7MS7 - chain A; structure by X-ray diffraction, 1.45 A resolution.

[Chain A]
Protein: Ubiquitin carboxyl-terminal hydrolase 5
Source organism: Homo sapiens
Notes: EC 3.4.19.12
Reference sequence: P45974 (UBP5_HUMAN); residue numbers follow UniProt; this construct covers 171-290
Chain sequence (121 residues; row label = number of the first residue in the row):
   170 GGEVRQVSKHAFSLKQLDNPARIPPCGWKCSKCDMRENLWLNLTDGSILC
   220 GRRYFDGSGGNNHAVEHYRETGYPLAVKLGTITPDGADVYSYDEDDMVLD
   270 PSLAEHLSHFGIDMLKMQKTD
Unresolved in the structure: 170-172, 286-290
Differences from the reference sequence: expression tag (170)
Bound ions: Zn2+: C199, C202, C219, H232
Ligand contacts: ZQ1 (N-{5-[4-(4-chlorophenyl)piperidine-1-sulfonyl]pyridine-2-carbonyl}glycine): W209, C219, G220, R221, Y223, D225, S227, A233, V234, Y259, Y261, M266
UniProt features mapped onto this chain:
  - zinc finger: Q175 to M283 (UBP-type)
  - binding site (Zn(2+)): C199, C202, C219, H232
  - binding site (substrate): W209, R221 to F224, Y259, Y261, D264
  - mutagenesis: C199 (C199A: Decreased rate of activity and decreased zinc binding), C202 (C202A: Decreased rate of activity), C219 (C219A: Decreased rate of activity), R221 to Y223 (Loss of polyubiquitin binding and subsequent activation), R221 (R221A: Loss of polyubiquitin hydrolysis. Loss of ubiquitin binding; when associated with A-335), H232 (H232A: Decreased rate of activity), Y261 (Y261F: Loss of polyubiquitin binding)
What the authors report for this chain:
  - binding site for ZQ1: W209, R221, Y223, Y259, Y261
  - conformationally variable residues (loop rearrangement): Y223 to D225
  - mutagenesis - R221A: abolished binding to ZQ1

[Overview]
Bound to chain A: compound ZQ1. C199, C202, C219 and H232 form the Zn2+ site. Curated annotation (UniProt)
lists 4 Zn2+-binding residues, 8 substrate-binding residues and 8 mutagenesis sites. From the paper: a binding
site for ZQ1 at W209, R221 and Y223 among others; R221A abolishes binding to ZQ1.
Chain A is Ubiquitin carboxyl-terminal hydrolase 5 (Homo sapiens); the structure, Structure of USP5
zinc-finger ubiquitin binding domain co-crystallized with
(5-((4-(4-chlorophenyl)piperidin-1-yl)sulfonyl)picolinoyl)glycine, was determined by X-ray diffraction (same
publication as 7MS5 and 7MS6).
